9EY0 - chains A and F of the 7 polymer chains in the assembly; structure by electron microscopy, 2.78 A resolution.

# Chain A
Protein: 3-hydroxyacyl-CoA dehydrogenase type-2
From: Homo sapiens
Notes: EC 1.1.1.35, 1.1.1.62, 1.1.1.239, 1.1.1.178, 1.1.1.53, 1.1.1.159
Reference sequence: Q99714 (HCD2_HUMAN); numbering as in UniProt (aligned over 1-261)
Sequence (261 residues; each row starts with the number of its first residue):
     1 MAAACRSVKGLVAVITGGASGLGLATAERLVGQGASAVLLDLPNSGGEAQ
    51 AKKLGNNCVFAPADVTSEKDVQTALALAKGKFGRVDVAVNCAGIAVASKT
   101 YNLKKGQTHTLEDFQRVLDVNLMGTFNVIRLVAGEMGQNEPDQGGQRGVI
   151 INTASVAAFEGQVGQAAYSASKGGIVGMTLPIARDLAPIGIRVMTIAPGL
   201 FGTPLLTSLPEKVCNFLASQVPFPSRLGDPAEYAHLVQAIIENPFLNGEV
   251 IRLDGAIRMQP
Disordered / not traced: 1-6
Curated features (UniProtKB/Swiss-Prot):
  - active site: Tyr168 (Proton acceptor)
  - binding site (NAD(+)): Ser20, Leu22, Asp41, Asp64, Val65, Cys91, Tyr168, Lys172, Phe201, Thr203
  - binding site (substrate): Ser155
  - modified residue: Ala2 (N-acetylalanine), Lys53 (N6-acetyllysine), Lys69 (N6-acetyllysine), Lys99 (N6-acetyllysine), Lys105 (N6-acetyllysine), Lys212 (N6-acetyllysine)
  - natural variant: Val12 (V12L: In HSD10MD), Val65 (V65A: In HSD10MD; uncertain significance), Asp86 (D86G: In HSD10MD), Leu122 (L122V: In HSD10MD), Arg130 (R130C: In HSD10MD), Gln165 (Q165H: In HSD10MD), Val176 (V176M: In HSD10MD), Pro210 (P210S: In HSD10MD), Lys212 (K212E: In HSD10MD), Arg226 (R226Q: In HSD10MD), Asn247 (N247S: In HSD10MD), Glu249 (E249Q: In HSD10MD)
  - mutagenesis: Ser20 (S20F: Decreased dehydrogenase activity. Does not affect mitochondrial tRNA 5'-end processing. Does not affect tRNA methylation), Lys172 (K172A: Abolishes dehydrogenase activity. Does not affect mitochondrial tRNA 5'-end processing. Does not affect tRNA methylation. Does not affect homotetramerization)

# Chain F
Protein: tRNA methyltransferase 10 homolog C
From: Homo sapiens
Notes: EC 2.1.1.-, 2.1.1.218, 2.1.1.221
Reference sequence: Q7L0Y3 (TM10C_HUMAN); residue numbers follow UniProt; this construct covers 70-403
Sequence (356 residues; each row starts with the number of its first residue):
    70 MKSSVQEECVSTISSSKDEDPLAATREFIEMWRLLGREVPEHITEEELKT
   120 LMECVSNTAKKKYLKYLYTKEKVKKARQIKKEMKAAAREEAKNIKLLETT
   170 EEDKQKNFLFLRLWDRNMDIAMGWKGAQAMQFGQPLVFDMAYENYMKRKE
   220 LQNTVSQLLESEGWNRRNVDPFHIYFCNLKIDGALHRELVKRYQEKWDKL
   270 LLTSTEKSHVDLFPKDSIIYLTADSPNVMTTFRHDKVYVIGSFVDKSMQP
   320 GTSLAKAKRLNLATECLPLDKYLQWEIGNKNLTLDQMIRILLCLKNNGNW
   370 QEALQFVPKRKHTGFLEISQHSQEFINRLKKAKTAENLYFQSHHHHHHDY
   420 KDDDDK
Disordered / not traced: 70-91, 165-174, 386-425
Construct notes: expression tag (404-425)
Curated features (UniProtKB/Swiss-Prot):
  - modified residue: Ser84 (Phosphoserine)
  - natural variant: Arg181 (R181L: In COXPD30), Thr272 (T272A: In COXPD30)
  - mutagenesis: Asp314 (D314N: Abolished mitochondrial tRNA methylation. Does not affect mitochondrial tRNA 5'-end processing)
Small-molecule neighbours: S-adenosylmethionine (SAM): Leu290, Thr291, Ala292, Asp293, Val308, Ile309, Gly310, Phe312, Asp314, Gln318, Pro319, Gly320, Thr321, Ser322, Glu334, Cys335, Leu336, Leu338, Lys349, Asn350, Leu351, Leu353, Met356
Reported in the primary citation:
  - conformationally variable residues (loop rearrangement): Asp314 to Pro319

# Chain A / chain F interface
Residue-residue contacts (27; chain A residue first):
  Ala97(A) - Phe201(F)
  Lys99(A) - Phe201(F)
  Lys104(A) - His303(F)
  Lys104(A) - Lys364(F)  hydrogen bond (side chain-backbone)
  Lys104(A) - Asn366(F)
  Gln162(A) - Trp193(F)
  Val163(A) - Gln197(F)
  Val163(A) - Phe201(F)
  Gly164(A) - Phe201(F)
  Leu209(A) - Gln200(F)
  Pro210(A) - Met199(F)  hydrophobic
  Lys212(A) - Trp266(F)
  Lys212(A) - Asp267(F)
  Lys212(A) - Leu269(F)
  Lys212(A) - Leu271(F)  hydrogen bond (side chain-backbone)
  Val213(A) - Ala196(F)
  Val213(A) - Met199(F)  hydrophobic
  Phe216(A) - Ile189(F)
  Phe216(A) - Gly192(F)
  Phe216(A) - Trp193(F)
  Phe216(A) - Ala196(F)  hydrophobic
  Gln220(A) - Ile189(F)
  Gln220(A) - Trp193(F)
  Met259(A) - Trp193(F)  hydrophobic
  Gln260(A) - Trp193(F)
  Pro261(A) - Trp193(F)
  Pro261(A) - Gln197(F)  hydrogen bond (backbone-side chain)
Interface residues without a listed pair, chain A (19 interface residues in all): Ser98, Lys105, Leu217, Arg258
Interface residues without a listed pair, chain F (18 interface residues in all): Asp239, Leu270, Ser273

# Summary
Chain A and chain F form an interface of 19 and 18 residues respectively, with 3 hydrogen bonds. Polar pairs
include Lys104(A)-Lys364(F), Lys212(A)-Leu271(F) and Pro261(A)-Gln197(F). Ligands of chain F:
S-adenosylmethionine. From UniProt: active-site residue Tyr168(A), 10 NAD+-binding residues, substrate-binding
residue Ser155(A) and 2 mutagenesis sites on chain A. From the paper: conformational variability at Asp314(F).
Here chain A is 3-hydroxyacyl-CoA dehydrogenase type-2 and chain F is tRNA methyltransferase 10 homolog C,
both from Homo sapiens. Entry 9EY0 (Human mitochondrial RNase Z with tRNA-His) was determined by electron
microscopy together with 9GCH from the same study.
